1OYA - chain A; structure by X-ray diffraction, 2.00 A resolution.

== Chain A ==
Name: Old yellow enzyme
Source organism: Saccharomyces pastorianus
Notes: EC 1.6.99.1
UniProt: Q02899 (OYE1_SACPS); residue numbers follow UniProt; this construct covers 1-399
Chain sequence (400 residues; each row starts with the number of its first residue; numbering starts at 0):
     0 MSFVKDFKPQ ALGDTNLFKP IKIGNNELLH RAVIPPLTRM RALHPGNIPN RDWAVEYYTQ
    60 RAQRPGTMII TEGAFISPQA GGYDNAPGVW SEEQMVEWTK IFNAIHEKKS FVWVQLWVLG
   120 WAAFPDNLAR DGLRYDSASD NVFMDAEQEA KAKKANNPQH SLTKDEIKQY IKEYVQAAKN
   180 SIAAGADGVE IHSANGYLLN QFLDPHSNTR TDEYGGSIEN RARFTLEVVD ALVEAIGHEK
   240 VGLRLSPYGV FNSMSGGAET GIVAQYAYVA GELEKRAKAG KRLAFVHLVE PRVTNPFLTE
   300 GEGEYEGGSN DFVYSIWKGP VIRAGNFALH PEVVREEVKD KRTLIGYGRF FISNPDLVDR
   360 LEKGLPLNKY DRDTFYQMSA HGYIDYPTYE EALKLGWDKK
Not modelled in the structure: 0
Residues lining bound ligands: FMN (flavin mononucleotide): Pro34, Pro35, Leu36, Thr37, Glu71, Gly72, Gln114, His191, Asn194, Arg243, Val288, Val292, Pro295, Phe296, Glu299, Ala323, Gly324, Asn325, Gly345, Tyr346, Gly347, Arg348, Ile351, Phe374, Tyr375

== In short ==
Chain A binds flavin mononucleotide.
Chain A is Old yellow enzyme (Saccharomyces pastorianus); the structure, Old yellow enzyme at 2 angstroms
resolution: overall structure, ligand binding and comparison with related flavoproteins, was determined by
X-ray diffraction, deposited together with 1OYB and 1OYC.
